Entry 3S2D (X-ray diffraction, 3.20 A resolution); this record covers chains A and I of the 12 polymer chains in the assembly.

[Chain A]
Name: DNA-directed RNA polymerase II subunit RPB1
Source organism: Saccharomyces cerevisiae S288c
Notes: EC 2.7.7.6
UniProt: P04050 (RPB1_YEAST); residue numbers follow UniProt; this construct covers 1-1733
Sequence (1733 residues; row label = number of the first residue in the row):
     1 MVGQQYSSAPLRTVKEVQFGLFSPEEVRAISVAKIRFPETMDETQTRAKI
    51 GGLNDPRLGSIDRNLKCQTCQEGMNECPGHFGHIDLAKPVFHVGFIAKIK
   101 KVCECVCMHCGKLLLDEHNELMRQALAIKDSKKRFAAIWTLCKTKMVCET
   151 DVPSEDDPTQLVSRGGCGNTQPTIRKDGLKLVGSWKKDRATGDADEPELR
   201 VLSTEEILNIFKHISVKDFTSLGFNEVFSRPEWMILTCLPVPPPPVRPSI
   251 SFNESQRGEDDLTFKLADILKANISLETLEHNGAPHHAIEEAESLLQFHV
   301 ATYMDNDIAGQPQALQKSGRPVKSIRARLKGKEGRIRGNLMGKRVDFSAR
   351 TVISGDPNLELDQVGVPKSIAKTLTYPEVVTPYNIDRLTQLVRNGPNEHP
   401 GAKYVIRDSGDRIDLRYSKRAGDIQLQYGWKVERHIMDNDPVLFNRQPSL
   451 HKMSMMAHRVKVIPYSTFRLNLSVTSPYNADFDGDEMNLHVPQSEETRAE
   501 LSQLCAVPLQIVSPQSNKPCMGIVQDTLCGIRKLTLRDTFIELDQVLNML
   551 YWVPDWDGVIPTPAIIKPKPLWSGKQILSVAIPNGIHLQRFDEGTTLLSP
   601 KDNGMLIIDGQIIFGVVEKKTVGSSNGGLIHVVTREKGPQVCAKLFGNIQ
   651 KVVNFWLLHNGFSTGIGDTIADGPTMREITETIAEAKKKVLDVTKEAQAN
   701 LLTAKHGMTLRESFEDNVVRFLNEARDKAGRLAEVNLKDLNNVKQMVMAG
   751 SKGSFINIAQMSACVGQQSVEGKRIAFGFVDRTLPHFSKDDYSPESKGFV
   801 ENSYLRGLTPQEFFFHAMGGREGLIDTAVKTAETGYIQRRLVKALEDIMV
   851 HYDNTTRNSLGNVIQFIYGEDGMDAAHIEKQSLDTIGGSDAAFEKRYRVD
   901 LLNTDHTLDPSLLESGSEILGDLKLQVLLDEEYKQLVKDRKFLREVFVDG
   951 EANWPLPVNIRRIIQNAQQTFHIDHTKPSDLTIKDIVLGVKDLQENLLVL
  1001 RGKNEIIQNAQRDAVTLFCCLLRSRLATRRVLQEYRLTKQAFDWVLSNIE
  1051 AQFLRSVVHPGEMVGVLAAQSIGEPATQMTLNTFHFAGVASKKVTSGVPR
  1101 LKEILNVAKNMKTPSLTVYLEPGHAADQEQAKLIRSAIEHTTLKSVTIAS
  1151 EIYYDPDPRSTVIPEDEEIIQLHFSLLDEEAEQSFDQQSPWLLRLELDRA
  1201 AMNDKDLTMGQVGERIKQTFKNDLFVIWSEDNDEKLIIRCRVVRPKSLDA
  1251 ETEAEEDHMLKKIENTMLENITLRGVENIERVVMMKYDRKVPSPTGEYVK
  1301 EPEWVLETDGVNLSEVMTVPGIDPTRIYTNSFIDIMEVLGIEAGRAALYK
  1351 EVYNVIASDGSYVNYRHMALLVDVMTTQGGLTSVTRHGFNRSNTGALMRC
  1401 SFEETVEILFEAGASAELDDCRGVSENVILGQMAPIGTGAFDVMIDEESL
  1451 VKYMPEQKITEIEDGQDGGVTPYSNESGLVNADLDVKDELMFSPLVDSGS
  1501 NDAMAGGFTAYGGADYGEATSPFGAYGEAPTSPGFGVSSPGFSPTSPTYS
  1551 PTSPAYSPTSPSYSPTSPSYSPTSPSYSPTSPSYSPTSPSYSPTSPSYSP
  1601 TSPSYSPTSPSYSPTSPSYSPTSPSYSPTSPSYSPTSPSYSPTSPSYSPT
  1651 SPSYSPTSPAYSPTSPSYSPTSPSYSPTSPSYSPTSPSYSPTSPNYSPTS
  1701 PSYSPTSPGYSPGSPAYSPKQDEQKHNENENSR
Unresolved in the structure: 1-2, 155-160, 187-198, 1177-1186, 1244-1253, 1446-1733
Bound ions: Zn2+ site 1: Cys67, Cys70, Cys77, His80; Zn2+ site 2: Cys107, Cys110, Cys148, Cys167; Mg2+: Asp481, Asp483, Asp485 (shared with 1 residue of chain R)

[Chain I]
Name: DNA-directed RNA polymerase II subunit RPB9
Source organism: Saccharomyces cerevisiae S288c
UniProt: P27999 (RPB9_YEAST); numbering as in UniProt (aligned over 1-122)
Sequence (122 residues; numbered 1 to 122; the number before each row is that of its first residue):
     1 MTTFRFCRDCNNMLYPREDKENNRLLFECRTCSYVEEAGSPLVYRHELIT
    51 NIGETAGVVQDIGSDPTLPRSDRECPKCHSRENVFFQSQQRRKDTSMVLF
   101 FVCLSCSHIFTSDQKNKRTQFS
Unresolved in the structure: 1, 121-122
Bound ions: Zn2+ site 1: Cys7, Cys10, Cys29, Cys32; Zn2+ site 2: Cys75, Cys78, Cys103, Cys106

[How chain A and chain I interact]
Residue-residue contacts (65; chain A residue first):
  Gln698(A) - Met97(I)
  Gln698(A) - Val98(I)
  Gln698(A) - Leu99(I)
  Gln698(A) - Ser112(I)  hydrogen bond (backbone-side chain)
  Gln698(A) - Asp113(I)
  Ala699(A) - Ser112(I)
  Ala699(A) - Gln114(I)  hydrogen bond (backbone-backbone)
  Asn700(A) - Asp113(I)  hydrogen bond
  Asn700(A) - Lys115(I)
  Asn700(A) - Asn116(I)  hydrogen bond
  Leu701(A) - Gln114(I)
  Thr709(A) - Lys93(I)
  Thr709(A) - Asp94(I)
  Leu710(A) - Met97(I)
  Arg711(A) - Gln87(I)  hydrogen bond
  Arg711(A) - Lys93(I)
  Arg711(A) - Thr95(I)  hydrogen bond (side chain-backbone)
  Arg711(A) - Ser96(I)  hydrogen bond (side chain-backbone)
  Arg711(A) - Met97(I)
  Phe714(A) - Met97(I)  hydrophobic
  Asp781(A) - Arg91(I)  salt bridge
  Arg782(A) - Thr67(I)
  Ser788(A) - Pro66(I)
  Ser788(A) - Thr67(I)  hydrogen bond (side chain-backbone)
  Ser788(A) - Leu68(I)  hydrogen bond (side chain-backbone)
  Ser788(A) - Pro69(I)
  Lys789(A) - Asp65(I)  salt bridge
  Lys789(A) - Thr67(I)  hydrogen bond (backbone-backbone)
  Lys789(A) - Pro69(I)
  Asp790(A) - Phe86(I)
  Asp790(A) - Gln87(I)  hydrogen bond (side chain-backbone)
  Tyr792(A) - Gln87(I)
  Lys1144(A) - Leu48(I)
  Thr1147(A) - Leu48(I)
  Thr1147(A) - Ile49(I)
  Ile1148(A) - Glu47(I)
  Ile1148(A) - Leu48(I)  hydrogen bond (backbone-backbone)
  Ile1148(A) - Ile49(I)  hydrogen bond (backbone-backbone)
  Ala1149(A) - Arg45(I)
  Ala1149(A) - Glu47(I)
  Ser1150(A) - Arg45(I)
  Ser1150(A) - His46(I)  hydrogen bond (backbone-backbone)
  Glu1151(A) - Leu42(I)
  Glu1151(A) - Tyr44(I)
  Glu1151(A) - Arg45(I)  salt bridge
  Ile1152(A) - Leu42(I)
  Ile1152(A) - Val43(I)  hydrogen bond (backbone-backbone)
  Ile1152(A) - Tyr44(I)  hydrogen bond (backbone-backbone)
  Tyr1153(A) - Pro41(I)
  Tyr1153(A) - Leu42(I)
  Tyr1154(A) - Glu18(I)  hydrogen bond
  Tyr1154(A) - Asn23(I)  hydrogen bond
  Tyr1154(A) - Arg24(I)  hydrogen bond (side chain-backbone)
  Tyr1154(A) - Leu25(I)
  Tyr1154(A) - Pro41(I)  hydrogen bond (backbone-backbone)
  Pro1156(A) - Asn23(I)
  Val1162(A) - Pro41(I)  hydrophobic
  Pro1190(A) - Glu18(I)
  Trp1191(A) - Leu25(I)  hydrophobic
  Trp1191(A) - Val43(I)  hydrophobic
  Ala1254(A) - Lys20(I)
  Asp1257(A) - Val43(I)
  Lys1261(A) - Tyr44(I)
  Glu1264(A) - His46(I)
  Leu1268(A) - Leu48(I)  hydrophobic
Also at the interface, not in a pair above, chain A (35 interface residues in all): Ala697, Thr703, Asp1198
Also at the interface, not in a pair above, chain I (35 interface residues in all): Gln89

[Overview]
The chain A/chain I interface involves 35 residues from each chain, with 20 hydrogen bonds and 3 salt bridges.
Polar contacts include Asp781(A)-Arg91(I), Lys789(A)-Asp65(I) and Glu1151(A)-Arg45(I). The Zn2+ site 1 is
built by Cys67(A), Cys70(A), Cys77(A) and His80(A).
Chain A is DNA-directed RNA polymerase II subunit RPB1 and chain I is DNA-directed RNA polymerase II subunit
RPB9, both from Saccharomyces cerevisiae S288c; the structure, RNA Polymerase II Initiation Complex with a
5-nt RNA containing a 5Br-U, was determined by X-ray diffraction (same publication as 3RZD, 3RZO, 3S14, 3S15,
3S16, 3S17 and 5 further entries).
